Entry 8CCU (X-ray diffraction, 1.60 A resolution); this record covers chain AAA.

== Chain AAA ==
Name: Cathepsin B-like peptidase (C01 family)
Organism: Schistosoma mansoni
UniProtKB: Q8MNY2 (Q8MNY2_SCHMA); residues 70-323 here correspond to UniProt positions 87-340 (UniProt number = residue number + 17)
Chain sequence (254 residues; each row starts with the number of its first residue):
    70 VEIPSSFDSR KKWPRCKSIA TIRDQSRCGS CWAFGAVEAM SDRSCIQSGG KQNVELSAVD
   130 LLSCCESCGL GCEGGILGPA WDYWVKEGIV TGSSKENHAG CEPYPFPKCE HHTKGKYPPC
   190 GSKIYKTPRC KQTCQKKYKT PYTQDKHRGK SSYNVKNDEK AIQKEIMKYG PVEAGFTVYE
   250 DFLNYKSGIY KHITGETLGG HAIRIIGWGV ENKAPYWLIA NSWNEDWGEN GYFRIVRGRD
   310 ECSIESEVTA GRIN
Construct notes: engineered mutation A168 (Thr185 in Q8MNY2), A283 (Thr300 in Q8MNY2)
Disulfides: C85-C114, C97-C141, C133-C199, C134-C137, C170-C203, C178-C189
Glycans and other covalent adducts: compound U9X linked to C100
Bound ions: Na+: D295, G297
Small-molecule neighbours: U9X ([(2S)-1-[[(2S)-1-[[(2S)-5-[(2S)-3-methoxy-2-(2-methylpropyl)-5-oxidanylidene-2H-pyrrol-1-yl]-5-oxidanylidene-pentan-2-yl]amino]-4-methyl-1-oxidanylidene-pentan-2-yl]amino]-4-methyl-1-oxidanylidene-pentan-2-yl] (2S,3S)-2-(dimethylamino)-3-methyl-pentanoate): Q94, C97, G98, W101, G138, L139, E142, G143, G144, I145, L146, H181, I193, G244, F245, V247, L252, L267, G269, H270, A271, W292, E316
What the authors report for this chain:
  - binding site for U9X: Q94, C100, G144, L146, I193, L267, G269, E316
  - conformationally variable residues (side-chain flip): I193

== Summary ==
Compound U9X is covalently linked to C100. D295 and G297 form the Na+ site. The paper reports a binding site
for U9X at Q94, C100 and G144 among others; conformational variability at I193.
Chain AAA is Cathepsin B-like peptidase (C01 family) (Schistosoma mansoni); the structure, Cathepsin B1 from
Schistosoma mansoni in complex with gallinamide analog 1, was determined by X-ray diffraction together with
8CD9 and 8CC2 from the same study.
